PDB entry 7WSA | electron microscopy, 3.00 A resolution | chains A and D

== Chain A ==
Name: Spike protein S1
From: Severe acute respiratory syndrome coronavirus 2
UniProtKB: P0DTC2 (SPIKE_SARS2); numbering as in UniProt (aligned over 330-530)
Chain sequence (201 residues; each row starts with the number of its first residue):
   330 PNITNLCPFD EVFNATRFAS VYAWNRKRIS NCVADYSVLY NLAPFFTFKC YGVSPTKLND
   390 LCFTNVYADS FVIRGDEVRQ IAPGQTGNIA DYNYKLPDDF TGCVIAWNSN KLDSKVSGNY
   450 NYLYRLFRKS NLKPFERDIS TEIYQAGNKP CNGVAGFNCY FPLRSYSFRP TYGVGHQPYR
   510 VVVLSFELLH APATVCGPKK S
Differences from the reference sequence: variant Asp339 (Gly in P0DTC2), Leu371 (Ser in P0DTC2), Pro373 (Ser in P0DTC2), Phe375 (Ser in P0DTC2), Asn417 (Lys in P0DTC2), Lys440 (Asn in P0DTC2), Ser446 (Gly in P0DTC2), Asn477 (Ser in P0DTC2), Lys478 (Thr in P0DTC2), Ala484 (Glu in P0DTC2), Arg493 (Gln in P0DTC2), Ser496 (Gly in P0DTC2), Arg498 (Gln in P0DTC2), Tyr501 (Asn in P0DTC2), His505 (Tyr in P0DTC2)
Disulfides: Cys336-Cys361, Cys379-Cys432, Cys391-Cys525, Cys480-Cys488
Covalently attached groups: N-acetylglucosamine (NAG) linked to Asn343
UniProt features mapped onto this chain:
  - region: Arg403 to Asp405 (Integrin-binding motif), Asn448 to Phe456 (Immunodominant HLA epitope recognized by the CD8+)
  - glycosylation (N-linked (GlcNAc...) asparagine): Asn331 (complex), Asn343 (complex)
  - natural variant: Asp339 (G339D: In strain: Omicron/BA.1, Omicron/BA.2 and 4 more; this construct carries the variant), Arg346 (R346K: In strain: Mu/B.1.621; R346T: In strain: Omicron/BQ.1.1, Omicron/XBB.1.5 and 1 more), Leu368 (L368I: In strain: Omicron/XBB.1.5, Omicron/EG.5.1), Leu371 (S371L: In strain: Omicron/BA.1; this construct carries the variant), Pro373 (S373P: In strain: Omicron/BA.1, Omicron/BA.2 and 7 more; this construct carries the variant), Phe375 (S375F: In strain: Omicron/BA.1, Omicron/BA.2 and 7 more; this construct carries the variant), Thr376 (T376A: In strain: Omicron/BA.2, Omicron/BA.2.12.1 and 5 more), Asp405 (D405N: In strain: Omicron/BA.2, Omicron/BA.2.12.1 and 6 more), Arg408 (R408S: In strain: Omicron/BA.2, Omicron/BA.2.12.1 and 6 more), Asn417 (K417N: In strain: Beta/B.1.351, Omicron/BA.1 and 8 more; this construct carries the variant), Lys440 (N440K: In strain: Omicron/BA.1, Omicron/BA.2 and 7 more; this construct carries the variant), Lys444 (K444T: In strain: Omicron/BQ.1.1), 16 further natural variant entries in UniProt
  - mutagenesis: Asn331 (N331Q: Reduced viral infectivity), Asn343 (N343Q: Reduced viral infectivity), Leu452 (L452R: Increased resistance to neutralizing antibodies. Decreases HLA binding to NF9 epitope. Increased binding affinity to human ACE2), Tyr453 (Y453F: Decreased HLA binding to NF9 epitope. Increased binding affinity to human ACE2), Ala475 (A475V: Increased resistance to neutralizing antibodies), Val483 (V483A: Increased resistance to neutralizing antibodies), Phe490 (F490L: Increased resistance to neutralizing antibodies and human covalescent sera neutralization), His519 (H519P: Increased resistance to human covalescent sera neutralization)

== Chain D ==
Name: Processed angiotensin-converting enzyme 2
From: Homo sapiens
UniProtKB: Q9BYF1 (ACE2_HUMAN); residue numbers follow UniProt; this construct covers 19-613
Chain sequence (595 residues; numbered 19 to 613; the number before each row is that of its first residue):
    19 STIEEQAKTF LDKFNHEAED LFYQSSLASW NYNTNITEEN VQNMNNAGDK WSAFLKEQST
    79 LAQMYPLQEI QNLTVKLQLQ ALQQNGSSVL SEDKSKRLNT ILNTMSTIYS TGKVCNPDNP
   139 QECLLLEPGL NEIMANSLDY NERLWAWESW RSEVGKQLRP LYEEYVVLKN EMARANHYED
   199 YGDYWRGDYE VNGVDGYDYS RGQLIEDVEH TFEEIKPLYE HLHAYVRAKL MNAYPSYISP
   259 IGCLPAHLLG DMWGRFWTNL YSLTVPFGQK PNIDVTDAMV DQAWDAQRIF KEAEKFFVSV
   319 GLPNMTQGFW ENSMLTDPGN VQKAVCHPTA WDLGKGDFRI LMCTKVTMDD FLTAHHEMGH
   379 IQYDMAYAAQ PFLLRNGANE GFHEAVGEIM SLSAATPKHL KSIGLLSPDF QEDNETEINF
   439 LLKQALTIVG TLPFTYMLEK WRWMVFKGEI PKDQWMKKWW EMKREIVGVV EPVPHDETYC
   499 DPASLFHVSN DYSFIRYYTR TLYQFQFQEA LCQAAKHEGP LHKCDISNST EAGQKLFNML
   559 RLGKSEPWTL ALENVVGAKN MNVRPLLNYF EPLFTWLKDQ NKNSFVGWST DWSPY
Disulfides: Cys133-Cys141, Cys530-Cys542
Covalently attached groups: N-acetylglucosamine (NAG) linked to Asn53, Asn90, Asn103, Asn322, Asn432, Asn546
UniProt features mapped onto this chain:
  - region (Interaction with SARS-CoV spike glycoprotein): Asp30 to Tyr41, Met82 to Pro84, Lys353 to Arg357
  - active site: Glu375 (Proton acceptor), His505 (Proton donor)
  - binding site (chloride): Arg169, Trp477, Lys481
  - binding site (substrate): Arg273, His345, Pro346, Tyr515
  - binding site (Zn(2+)): His374, His378, Glu402
  - glycosylation (N-linked (GlcNAc...) asparagine): Asn53, Asn90, Asn103, Asn322, Asn432, Asn546
  - mutagenesis: Ser19 (S19P: Increases slightly the interaction with RBD domain of SARS-CoV-2 spike protein), Gln24 to Lys26 (Slightly inhibits interaction with SARS-CoV spike glycoprotein), Gln24 (Q24T: Increases slightly the interaction with RBD domain of SARS-CoV-2 spike protein), Ala25 (A25V: Increases slightly the interaction with RBD domain of SARS-CoV-2 spike protein), Thr27 (T27Y: Increases slightly the interaction with RBD domain of SARS-CoV-2 spike protein. In sACE2.v2.2; increases interaction with RBD domain of SARS-CoV-2 spike protein ...), Leu29 (L29F: Increases slightly the interaction with RBD domain of SARS-CoV-2 spike protein), Lys31 (K31D: Abolishes interaction with SARS-CoV spike glycoprotein; K31Y: Increases slightly the interaction with RBD domain of SARS-CoV-2 spike protein), Asn33 (N33D: Increases slightly the interaction with RBD domain of SARS-CoV-2 spike protein), His34 (H34A: Increases slightly the interaction with RBD domain of SARS-CoV-2 spike protein), Glu37 (E37A: No effect on interaction with SARS-CoV spike glycoprotein), Asp38 (D38A: No effect on interaction with SARS-CoV spike glycoprotein), Leu39 (L39R: Increases slightly the interaction with RBD domain of SARS-CoV-2 spike protein), 48 further mutagenesis entries in UniProt

== Interface between chain A and chain D ==
Pairs across the interface - 34 pairs, chain A then chain D:
  Tyr449(A) - Asp38(D)  hydrogen bond
  Tyr449(A) - Gln42(D)  hydrogen bond
  Tyr453(A) - His34(D)  hydrogen bond
  Phe456(A) - Thr27(D)
  Ala475(A) - Gln24(D)
  Ala475(A) - Thr27(D)
  Gly476(A) - Gln24(D)
  Asn477(A) - Ser19(D)
  Phe486(A) - Leu79(D)  hydrophobic
  Phe486(A) - Met82(D)  hydrophobic
  Phe486(A) - Tyr83(D)
  Asn487(A) - Gln24(D)
  Asn487(A) - Tyr83(D)  hydrogen bond
  Tyr489(A) - Thr27(D)
  Tyr489(A) - Phe28(D)
  Tyr489(A) - Lys31(D)
  Tyr489(A) - Tyr83(D)
  Arg493(A) - Lys31(D)
  Arg493(A) - His34(D)
  Arg493(A) - Glu35(D)  salt bridge
  Ser494(A) - His34(D)
  Ser496(A) - Asp38(D)  hydrogen bond
  Ser496(A) - Lys353(D)  hydrogen bond
  Arg498(A) - Asp38(D)  salt bridge
  Arg498(A) - Tyr41(D)
  Arg498(A) - Gln42(D)  hydrogen bond
  Thr500(A) - Tyr41(D)  hydrogen bond
  Thr500(A) - Asp355(D)
  Thr500(A) - Arg357(D)
  Tyr501(A) - Tyr41(D)  hydrophobic
  Tyr501(A) - Lys353(D)  hydrogen bond
  Gly502(A) - Lys353(D)  hydrogen bond (backbone-backbone)
  Gly502(A) - Gly354(D)
  His505(A) - Lys353(D)
Also at the interface, not in a pair above, chain A (18 interface residues in all): Tyr473
Also at the interface, not in a pair above, chain D (18 interface residues in all): Asp30
The authors on this interface:
  - specific contacts: Glu35(D)-Arg493(A) (salt bridge), Asp38(D)-Arg498(A) (salt bridge), Gln42(D)-Arg498(A) (hydrogen bond), Lys353(D)-Ser496(A) (hydrogen bond)

== Overview ==
The chain A/chain D interface involves 18 residues from each chain, with 10 hydrogen bonds and 2 salt bridges.
Among the polar pairs are Arg493(A)-Glu35(D), Arg498(A)-Asp38(D) and Tyr449(A)-Asp38(D). The authors report
salt bridges between Glu35(D) and Arg493(A) and Asp38(D) and Arg498(A); hydrogen bonds between Gln42(D) and
Arg498(A) and Lys353(D) and Ser496(A).
Chain A is Spike protein S1 (Severe acute respiratory syndrome coronavirus 2) and chain D is Processed
angiotensin-converting enzyme 2 (Homo sapiens); the structure, Structures of Omicron Spike complexes
illuminate broad-spectrum neutralizing antibody development, was determined by electron microscopy (same
publication as 7WS0, 7WS1, 7WS2, 7WS3, 7WS4, 7WS5 and 4 further entries).
